1VBD - chains 1 and 4 of the 5 polymer chains in the assembly; structure by X-ray diffraction, 2.90 A resolution.

[Chain 1]
Molecule: Poliovirus type 1 mahoney
Source organism: Human poliovirus 1
Reference sequence: P03300 (POLH_POL1M); residues 1-302 here correspond to UniProt positions 579-880 (UniProt number = residue number + 578)
Sequence (302 residues; each row starts with the number of its first residue):
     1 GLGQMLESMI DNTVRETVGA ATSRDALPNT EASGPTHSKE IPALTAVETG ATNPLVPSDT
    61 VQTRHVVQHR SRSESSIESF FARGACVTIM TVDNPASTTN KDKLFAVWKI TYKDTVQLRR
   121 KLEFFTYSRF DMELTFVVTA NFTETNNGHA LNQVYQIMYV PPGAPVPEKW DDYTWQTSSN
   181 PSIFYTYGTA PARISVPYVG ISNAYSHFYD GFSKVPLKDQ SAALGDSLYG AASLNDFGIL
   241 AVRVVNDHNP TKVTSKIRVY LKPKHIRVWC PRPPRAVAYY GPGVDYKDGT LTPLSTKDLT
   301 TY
Unresolved in the structure: 1-19

[Chain 4]
Molecule: Poliovirus type 1 mahoney
Source organism: Human poliovirus 1
Sequence (68 residues; numbered 2 to 69; the number before each row is that of its first residue):
     2 GAQVSSQKVG AHENSNRAYG GSTINYTTIN YYRDSASNAA SKQDFSQDPS KFTEPIKDVL
    62 IKTAPMLN
Unresolved in the structure: 17-22

[How chain 1 and chain 4 interact]
Pairs across the interface (47; chain 1 residue first):
  Ala-21(1) / Phe-46(4)
  Ala-21(1) / Ser-47(4)  hydrogen bond (backbone-backbone)
  Thr-22(1) / Asp-45(4)
  Thr-22(1) / Ser-47(4)
  Ser-23(1) / Asp-45(4)  hydrogen bond (backbone-backbone)
  Ser-23(1) / Phe-46(4)
  Ser-23(1) / Ser-47(4)
  Arg-24(1) / Ser-7(4)  hydrogen bond (side chain-backbone)
  Arg-24(1) / Lys-9(4)  hydrogen bond (backbone-side chain)
  Glu-40(1) / Thr-64(4)
  Ile-41(1) / Lys-63(4)
  Ile-41(1) / Thr-64(4)  hydrogen bond (backbone-backbone)
  Ile-41(1) / Pro-66(4)  hydrophobic
  Pro-42(1) / Lys-63(4)
  Thr-45(1) / Met-67(4)
  Ala-46(1) / Met-67(4)
  Ala-46(1) / Leu-68(4)  hydrophobic
  Thr-49(1) / Ile-57(4)
  Thr-49(1) / Met-67(4)
  Ala-51(1) / Thr-54(4)
  Ala-51(1) / Leu-61(4)  hydrophobic
  Ala-51(1) / Met-67(4)  hydrophobic
  Thr-52(1) / Thr-54(4)  hydrogen bond (backbone-backbone)
  Pro-54(1) / Glu-55(4)
  Pro-54(1) / Leu-61(4)
  Pro-54(1) / Lys-63(4)
  Leu-55(1) / Lys-63(4)
  Val-56(1) / Lys-63(4)
  Asp-59(1) / Lys-63(4)  salt bridge
  Ser-71(1) / Lys-9(4)  hydrogen bond
  Ser-76(1) / Asp-45(4)
  Glu-78(1) / Ala-41(4)
  Glu-78(1) / Asp-45(4)
  Ala-82(1) / Lys-43(4)
  Asp-131(1) / Ala-37(4)
  Ser-195(1) / Ala-37(4)  hydrogen bond (side chain-backbone)
  Ser-195(1) / Ser-38(4)
  Val-196(1) / Ala-37(4)
  Pro-197(1) / Ala-37(4)  hydrophobic
  Lys-264(1) / Ala-37(4)  hydrogen bond (side chain-backbone)
  Lys-264(1) / Ser-38(4)
  Lys-264(1) / Asn-39(4)  hydrogen bond (side chain-backbone)
  His-265(1) / Ser-36(4)
  His-265(1) / Ala-37(4)
  His-265(1) / Asn-39(4)  hydrogen bond (side chain-backbone)
  His-265(1) / Ala-40(4)  hydrogen bond (side chain-backbone)
  Pro-271(1) / Phe-53(4)
Interface residues without a listed pair, chain 1 (29 interface residues in all): Gly-50, Asn-53
Interface residues without a listed pair, chain 4 (25 interface residues in all): Gln-8, Pro-56, Ala-65

[In short]
Chain 1 and chain 4 form an interface of 29 and 25 residues respectively; the contacts include 12 hydrogen
bonds and 1 salt bridge. Polar contacts include Asp-59(1)/Lys-63(4), Arg-24(1)/Ser-7(4) and
Arg-24(1)/Lys-9(4).
Here chain 1 is Poliovirus type 1 mahoney and chain 4 is Poliovirus type 1 mahoney, both from Human poliovirus
1. Entry 1VBD (Poliovirus (type 1, mahoney strain) complexed with R78206) was determined by X-ray diffraction,
deposited together with 1VBA, 1VBB, 1VBC and 1VBE.
